Entry 9EP1 (electron microscopy, 4.00 A resolution); this record covers chains B and D of the 4 polymer chains in the assembly.

== Chain B ==
Protein: Integrator complex subunit 14
From: Homo sapiens
Reference sequence: Q96SY0 (INT14_HUMAN); numbering as in UniProt (aligned over 1-518)
Sequence (518 residues; numbered 1 to 518; the number before each row is that of its first residue):
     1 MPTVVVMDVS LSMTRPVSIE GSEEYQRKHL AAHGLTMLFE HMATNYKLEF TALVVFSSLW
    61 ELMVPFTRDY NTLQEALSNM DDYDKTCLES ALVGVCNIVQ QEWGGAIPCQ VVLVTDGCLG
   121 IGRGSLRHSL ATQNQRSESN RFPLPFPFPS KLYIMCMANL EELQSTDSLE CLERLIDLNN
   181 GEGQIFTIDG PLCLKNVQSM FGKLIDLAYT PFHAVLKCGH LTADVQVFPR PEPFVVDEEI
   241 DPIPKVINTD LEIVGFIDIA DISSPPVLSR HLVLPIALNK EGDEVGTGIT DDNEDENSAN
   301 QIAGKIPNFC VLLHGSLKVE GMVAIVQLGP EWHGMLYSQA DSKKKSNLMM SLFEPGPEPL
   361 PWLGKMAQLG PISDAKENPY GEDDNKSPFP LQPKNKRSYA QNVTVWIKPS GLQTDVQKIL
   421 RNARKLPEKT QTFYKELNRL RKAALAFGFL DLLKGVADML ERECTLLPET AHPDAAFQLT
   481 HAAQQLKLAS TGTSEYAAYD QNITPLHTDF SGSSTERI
Disordered / not traced: 1, 279-296, 340-342, 508-518
UniProt features mapped onto this chain:
  - binding site (Mg(2+)): Ser10, Ser12, Thr86
  - modified residue: Lys418 (N6-acetyllysine)
  - mutagenesis: Asp8 to Ser12 (Abolished interaction with INTS10), Leu11 to Arg15 (Abolished interaction with INTS10)

== Chain D ==
Protein: Integrator complex subunit 10
From: Homo sapiens
Reference sequence: Q9NVR2 (INT10_HUMAN); residue numbers follow UniProt; this construct covers 1-710
Sequence (710 residues; row label = number of the first residue in the row):
     1 MSAQGDCEFL VQRARELVPQ DLWAAKAWLI TARSLYPADF NIQYEMYTIE RNAERTATAG
    61 RLLYDMFVNF PDQPVVWREI SIITSALRND SQDKQTQFLR SLFETLPGRV QCEMLLKVTE
   121 QCFNTLERSE MLLLLLRRFP ETVVQHGVGL GEALLEAETI EEQESPVNCF RKLFVCDVLP
   181 LIINNHDVRL PANLLYKYLN KAAEFYINYV TRSTQIENQH QGAQDTSDLM SPSKRSSQKY
   241 IIEGLTEKSS QIVDPWERLF KILNVVGMRC EWQMDKGRRS YGDILHRMKD LCRYMNNFDS
   301 EAHAKYKNQV VYSTMLVFFK NAFQYVNSIQ PSLFQGPNAP SQVPLVLLED VSNVYGDVEI
   361 DRNKHIHKKR KLAEGREKTM SSDDEDCSAK GRNRHIVVNK AELANSTEVL ESFKLARESW
   421 ELLYSLEFLD KEFTRICLAW KTDTWLWLRI FLTDMIIYQG QYKKAIASLH HLAALQGSIS
   481 QPQITGQGTL EHQRALIQLA TCHFALGEYR MTCEKVLDLM CYMVLPIQDG GKSQEEPSKV
   541 KPKFRKGSDL KLLPCTSKAI MPYCLHLMLA CFKLRAFTDN RDDMALGHVI VLLQQEWPRG
   601 ENLFLKAVNK ICQQGNFQYE NFFNYVTNID MLEEFAYLRT QEGGKIHLEL LPNQGMLIKH
   661 HTVTRGITKG VKEDFRLAME RQVSRCGENL MVVLHRFCIN EKILLLQTLT
Disordered / not traced: 89-93, 213-251, 272-279, 299-301, 335-342, 357-391, 477-488, 528-547, 653-671
UniProt features mapped onto this chain:
  - modified residue (Phosphoserine): Ser231, Ser381, Ser382
  - cross-link: Lys464 (Glycyl lysine isopeptide (Lys-Gly) (interchain with G-Cter in SUMO2))
  - mutagenesis: Trp28 to Leu29 (Abolished interaction with INTS15), Glu633 to Glu634 (Abolished interaction with INTS13 and INTS14)

== Interface between chain B and chain D ==
Residue-residue contacts (19; chain B residue first):
  Ser10(B) - Glu633(D)
  Leu11(B) - Ala636(D)  hydrophobic
  Leu11(B) - Met679(D)  hydrophobic
  Ser12(B) - Glu633(D)  hydrogen bond
  Thr14(B) - Val683(D)
  Arg15(B) - Ile629(D)
  Arg15(B) - Cys686(D)
  Pro16(B) - Val683(D)
  Pro16(B) - Ser684(D)
  Asp82(B) - Arg676(D)  hydrogen bond (backbone-side chain)
  Asp84(B) - Glu633(D)
  Asp84(B) - Ala636(D)
  Lys85(B) - Glu633(D)
  Lys85(B) - Tyr637(D)
  Thr86(B) - Glu633(D)  hydrogen bond
  Gly120(B) - Asp630(D)
  Ile121(B) - Trp597(D)  hydrophobic
  Ile121(B) - Glu601(D)
  Ile121(B) - Glu634(D)
Also at the interface, not in a pair above, chain B (14 interface residues in all): Ser58, Leu59
Also at the interface, not in a pair above, chain D (15 interface residues in all): Leu632, Glu642

== In short ==
Chain B and chain D form an interface of 14 and 15 residues respectively, with 3 hydrogen bonds. Among the
polar pairs are Ser12(B)-Glu633(D), Asp82(B)-Arg676(D) and Thr86(B)-Glu633(D). From UniProt: 3 Mg2+-binding
residues and 8 mutagenesis sites on chain B; 4 mutagenesis sites on chain D.
Here chain B is Integrator complex subunit 14 and chain D is Integrator complex subunit 10, both from Homo
sapiens. Entry 9EP1 (Structure of the Integrator arm module containing INTS10/13/14/15 subunits (state 2)) was
determined by electron microscopy together with 9EOC, 9EOF, 9EP4, 9FA4 and 9FA7 from the same study.
